Entry 5UAN (X-ray diffraction, 3.51 A resolution); this record covers chains A and E of the 6 polymer chains in the assembly.

Chain A:
Protein: Retinoic acid receptor RXR-alpha
Source organism: Homo sapiens
UniProt: P19793 (RXRA_HUMAN); numbering as in UniProt (aligned over 98-462)
Chain sequence (365 residues; each row starts with the number of its first residue):
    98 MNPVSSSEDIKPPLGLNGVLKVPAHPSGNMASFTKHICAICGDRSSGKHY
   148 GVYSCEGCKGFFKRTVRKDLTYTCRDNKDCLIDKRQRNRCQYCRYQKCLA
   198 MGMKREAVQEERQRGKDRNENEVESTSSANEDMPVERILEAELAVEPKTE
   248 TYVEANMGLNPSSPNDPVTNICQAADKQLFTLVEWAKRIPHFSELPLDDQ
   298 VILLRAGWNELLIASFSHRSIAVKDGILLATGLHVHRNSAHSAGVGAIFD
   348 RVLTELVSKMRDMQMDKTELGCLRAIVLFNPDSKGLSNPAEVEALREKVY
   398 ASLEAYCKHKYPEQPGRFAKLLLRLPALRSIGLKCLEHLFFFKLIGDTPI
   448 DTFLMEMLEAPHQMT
Not modelled in the structure: 98-132, 167-176, 186, 210-225, 244-263, 458-462
Ion coordination: Zn2+ site 1: Cys135, Cys138, Cys152, Cys155; Zn2+ site 2: Cys177, Cys187
Small-molecule neighbours: (9cis)-retinoic acid (9CR): Ile268, Cys269, Ala271, Ala272, Gln275, Trp305, Asn306, Leu309, Ile310, Phe313, Arg316, Leu325, Leu326, Ala327, Val342, Ile345, Cys432, His435, Leu436
Swiss-Prot annotation at these positions:
  - DNA-binding region: Cys135 to Met200 (Nuclear receptor)
  - zinc finger (NR C4-type): Cys135 to Cys155, Cys171 to Cys195
  - region: Lys160 to Lys165 (Nuclear localization signal), Lys201 to Ser224 (Hinge), Arg348 to Gly368 (Required for nuclear export)
  - binding site (Zn(2+)): Cys135, Cys138, Cys152, Cys155, Cys171, Cys177, Cys187, Cys190
  - binding site (9-cis-retinoate): Arg316, Ala327
  - binding site (all-trans-retinoate): Arg316, Ala327
  - modified residue: Ser129 (Phosphoserine), Lys145 (N6-acetyllysine), Ser259 (Phosphoserine), Ser260 (Phosphoserine)
  - cross-link: Lys108 (Glycyl lysine isopeptide (Lys-Gly) (interchain with G-Cter in SUMO))
  - mutagenesis: His133 to Lys156 (Abolishes acetylation by EP300), Lys145 (K145R: Abolishes acetylation by EP300, DNA binding and transcriptional activity. Impairs interaction with EP300), Phe158 to Phe159 (Abolishes nuclear export), Lys160 to Lys165 (Abolishes nuclear localization and transcriptional activity), Gln206 to Asn216 (No impact on acetylation by EP300), Val280 (V280A: Abolished ubiquitination and degradation by UBR5), Glu352 to Thr462 (No impact on acetylation by EP300), Met357 to Met360 (Abolishes nuclear export), Leu418 to Leu430 (Abolishes nuclear localization), Glu434 (E434N/Q/K/A: As a heterodimer with NR1H4, impairs interaction with coactivator NCOA1. Impairs transcriptional activity)

Chain E:
Molecule: 17-nt DNA strand
Sequence (17 nucleotides; numbered 1 to 17; the number before each row is that of its first residue):
     1 CTAGGTCAAAGGTCAGC

Interface between chain A and chain E:
Pairs across the interface - 16 pairs, chain A then chain E:
  Gly144(A) - DA9(E)  phosphate contact
  Lys145(A) - DA9(E)  hydrogen bond to the phosphate
  His146(A) - DA10(E)  phosphate contact
  Tyr147(A) - DA10(E)  hydrogen bond to the phosphate
  Tyr147(A) - DG11(E)  hydrogen bond to the phosphate
  Lys156(A) - DA10(E)  base contact
  Lys156(A) - DG11(E)  hydrogen bond to the base
  Lys160(A) - DG11(E)  phosphate contact
  Lys160(A) - DG12(E)  salt bridge to the phosphate
  Arg164(A) - DG11(E)  salt bridge to the phosphate
  Arg164(A) - DG12(E)  salt bridge to the phosphate
  Val205(A) - DG11(E)  phosphate contact
  Gln206(A) - DA10(E)  phosphate contact
  Gln206(A) - DG11(E)  hydrogen bond to the phosphate
  Arg209(A) - DG11(E)  phosphate contact
  Arg209(A) - DG12(E)  hydrogen bond to the phosphate
Also at the interface, not in a pair above, chain A (14 interface residues in all): Gly148, Ala204, Glu208, Lys405
Also at the interface, not in a pair above, chain E (5 interface residues in all): DA15

Overview:
14 residues of chain A face 5 of chain E across their interface; the contacts include 6 hydrogen bonds and 3
salt bridges. Polar pairs include Lys156(A)-DG11(E), Lys145(A)-DA9(E) and Tyr147(A)-DA10(E). Chain A binds
(9cis)-retinoic acid.
Here chain A is Retinoic acid receptor RXR-alpha (Homo sapiens) and chain E is a 17-nt DNA strand. Entry 5UAN
(Crystal structure of multi-domain RAR-beta-RXR-alpha heterodimer on DNA) was determined by X-ray diffraction.
